Entry 2GGN (X-ray diffraction, 1.35 A resolution); this record covers chain X.

# Chain X
Molecule: cytosolic ascorbate peroxidase 1
From: Glycine max
Notes: EC 1.11.1.11
UniProtKB: Q43758 (Q43758_SOYBN); numbering as in UniProt (aligned over 2-250)
Sequence (261 residues; row label = number of the first residue in the row; numbers below 1 keep their minus sign (Met-10 is residue -10)):
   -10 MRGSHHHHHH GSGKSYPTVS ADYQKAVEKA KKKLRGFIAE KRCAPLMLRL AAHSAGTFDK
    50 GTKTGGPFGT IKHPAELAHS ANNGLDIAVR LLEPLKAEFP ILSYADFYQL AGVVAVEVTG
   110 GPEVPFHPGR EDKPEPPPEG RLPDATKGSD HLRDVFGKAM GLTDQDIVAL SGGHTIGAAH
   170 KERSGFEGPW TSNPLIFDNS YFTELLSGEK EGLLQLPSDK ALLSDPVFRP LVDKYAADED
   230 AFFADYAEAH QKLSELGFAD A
Unresolved in the structure: -10 to 1, 250
Differences from the reference sequence: expression tag (-10 to 1); engineered mutation Ala41 (Trp in Q43758)
Bound ions: heme Fe: His42, His163; Na+: Thr164, Thr180, Asn182, Ile185, Asp187, Ser189
Small-molecule neighbours: heme (HEM): Pro34, Leu35, Leu37, Arg38, Ala41, His42, Pro132, Asp133, Ala134, Leu141, Phe145, Leu159, Ser160, Gly162, His163, Ile165, Gly166, Ala167, Ala168, His169, Arg172, Ser173, Gly174, Phe175, Trp179, Leu205, Ser207, Tyr235, Leu242

# Overview
Bound to chain X: heme. The heme Fe site is built by His42 and His163. Thr164, Thr180, Asn182, Ile185, Asp187
and Ser189 coordinate Na+.
Chain X is cytosolic ascorbate peroxidase 1 (Glycine max); the structure, Conformational mobility in the
active site of a heme peroxidase, was determined by X-ray diffraction together with 2GHC, 2GHD, 2GHE, 2GHH and
2GHK from the same study.
